Entry 3C27 (X-ray diffraction, 2.18 A resolution); this record covers chains A and B of the 3 polymer chains in the assembly.

[Chain A]
Name: Thrombin light chain
Organism: Homo sapiens
Notes: EC 3.4.21.5
UniProt: P00734 (THRB_HUMAN); residues 7-32 here correspond to UniProt positions 334-359 (UniProt number = residue number + 327)
Sequence (26 residues; each row starts with the number of its first residue):
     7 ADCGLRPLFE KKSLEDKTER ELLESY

[Chain B]
Name: Thrombin heavy chain
Organism: Homo sapiens
Notes: EC 3.4.21.5
UniProt: P00734 (THRB_HUMAN); the construct has insertions or renumbered stretches relative to UniProt, so the offset changes along the chain: 37-182 = UniProt 364-509; 185-289 = UniProt 518-622
Sequence (259 residues; row label = number of the first residue in the row; note: 2 numbers in that range are skipped by the numbering (no residue carries them; nothing is unmodelled there); a row labelled like 182A-182H holds insertion residues (182A, then the next letters in order)):
    37 IVEGSDAEIG MSPWQVMLFR KSPQELLCGA SLISDRWVLT AAHCLLYPPW DKNFTENDLL
    97 VRIGKHSRTR YERNIEKISM LEKIYIHPRY NWRENLDRDI ALMKLKKPVA FSDYIHPVCL
   157 PDRETAASLL QAGYKGRVTG WGNLKE
182A-182H TWTANVGK
   185 GQPSVLQVVN LPIVERPVCK DSTRIRITDN MFCAGYKPDE GKRGDACEGD SGGPFVMKSP
   245 FNNRWYQMGI VSWGEGCDRD GKYGFYTHVF RLKKWIQKVI DQFGE
Disordered / not traced: 182A-182H, 288-289
Disulfide bonds: Cys64-Cys80, Cys203-Cys217, Cys231-Cys261
Residues lining bound ligands: DKK (N-[2-(carbamimidamidooxy)ethyl]-2-{6-cyano-3-[(2,2-difluoro-2-pyridin-2-ylethyl)amino]-2-fluorophenyl}acetamide): His79, Tyr83, Trp86, Glu130, Asn131, Leu132, Ile209, Asp229, Ala230, Cys231, Glu232, Ser235, Val255, Ser256, Trp257, Gly258, Glu259, Gly260, Cys261, Gly268
Swiss-Prot annotation at these positions:
  - region: Ala218 to Val240 (High affinity receptor-binding region which is also known as the TP508 peptide)
  - active site (Charge relay system): His79, Asp135, Ser235
  - glycosylation: Asn89 (N-linked (GlcNAc...) (complex) asparagine)

[Interface between chain A and chain B]
Pairs across the interface (55; chain A residue first):
  Ala7(A) - Arg248(B)  hydrogen bond (backbone-side chain)
  Asp8(A) - His152(B)  salt bridge
  Asp8(A) - Arg248(B)
  Cys9(A) - Pro153(B)
  Cys9(A) - Val154(B)
  Cys9(A) - Cys155(B)  disulfide
  Cys9(A) - Arg248(B)  hydrogen bond (backbone-side chain)
  Gly10(A) - Trp50(B)
  Gly10(A) - Pro153(B)  hydrogen bond (backbone-backbone)
  Gly10(A) - Cys155(B)  hydrogen bond (backbone-side chain)
  Gly10(A) - Arg248(B)
  Gly10(A) - Trp249(B)  hydrogen bond (backbone-backbone)
  Leu11(A) - His152(B)  hydrogen bond (backbone-side chain)
  Leu11(A) - Asn247(B)
  Leu11(A) - Arg248(B)
  Arg12(A) - Gly46(B)
  Arg12(A) - Met47(B)  hydrogen bond (side chain-backbone)
  Arg12(A) - Pro49(B)
  Arg12(A) - Trp50(B)
  Arg12(A) - Arg173(B)
  Arg12(A) - Trp249(B)
  Pro13(A) - Ser148(B)
  Pro13(A) - Asp149(B)
  Pro13(A) - His152(B)
  Leu14(A) - Ile45(B)
  Leu14(A) - Asp149(B)
  Phe15(A) - Ile45(B)
  Phe15(A) - Gly46(B)
  Phe15(A) - Met47(B)
  Glu16(A) - Lys242(B)  salt bridge
  Glu16(A) - Asn247(B)
  Glu16(A) - Trp249(B)  hydrogen bond
  Asp22(A) - Glu44(B)
  Asp22(A) - Met47(B)
  Asp22(A) - Arg173(B)  salt bridge
  Lys23(A) - Glu44(B)  hydrogen bond (backbone-side chain)
  Thr24(A) - Arg173(B)  hydrogen bond
  Thr24(A) - Asn194(B)  hydrogen bond
  Glu25(A) - Arg173(B)
  Glu25(A) - Lys242(B)  salt bridge
  Glu27(A) - Lys171(B)  salt bridge
  Glu27(A) - Asn194(B)  hydrogen bond
  Glu27(A) - Tyr220(B)  hydrogen bond
  Glu27(A) - Lys226(B)  salt bridge
  Leu28(A) - Lys171(B)
  Leu28(A) - Asn194(B)
  Leu28(A) - Trp249(B)  hydrophobic
  Leu29(A) - Lys242(B)
  Ser31(A) - Gly169(B)
  Ser31(A) - Tyr170(B)
  Ser31(A) - Lys171(B)  hydrogen bond (side chain-backbone)
  Tyr32(A) - Tyr170(B)  hydrophobic
  Tyr32(A) - Lys171(B)  hydrogen bond (side chain-backbone)
  Tyr32(A) - Met241(B)  hydrophobic
  Tyr32(A) - Lys242(B)  hydrogen bond (side chain-backbone)
Also at the interface, not in a pair above, chain A (20 interface residues in all): Lys17
Also at the interface, not in a pair above, chain B (27 interface residues in all): Tyr150, Gly172, Pro244
Inter-chain disulfides: Cys9(A)-Cys155(B)

[Summary]
The interface between chain A and chain B involves 20 residues on one side and 27 on the other; the contacts
include 1 disulfide bond, 16 hydrogen bonds and 6 salt bridges. Among the polar pairs are Asp8(A)-His152(B),
Glu16(A)-Lys242(B) and Asp22(A)-Arg173(B).
Chain A is Thrombin light chain and chain B is Thrombin heavy chain, both from Homo sapiens; the structure,
Cyanofluorophenylacetamides as Orally Efficacious Thrombin Inhibitors, was determined by X-ray diffraction.
